6LHP - chains L and H of the 6 polymer chains in the assembly; structure by electron microscopy, 3.30 A resolution.

# Chain L
Protein: light chain variable region of Fab 14B10
Source organism: Mus musculus
Notes: antibody fragment or engineered binder
Chain sequence (107 residues; each row starts with the number of its first residue):
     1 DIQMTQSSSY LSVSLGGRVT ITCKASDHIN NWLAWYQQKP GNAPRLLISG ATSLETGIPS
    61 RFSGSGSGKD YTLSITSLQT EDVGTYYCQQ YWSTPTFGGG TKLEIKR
Unresolved in the structure: 1, 80-81, 105-107

# Chain H
Protein: heavy chain variable region of Fab 14B10
Source organism: Mus musculus
Notes: antibody fragment or engineered binder
Chain sequence (115 residues; row label = number of the first residue in the row):
     1 QVQLQQSGPE LVKPGASVKI SCKASGYEFS RSWMNWVKQR PGQGLEWIGR IYPGDGDTNY
    61 NGKFRDKATL TADKSSSTAY MQLSRLTSVD SAVYFCARRR GYFDVWGAGT TVTVS
Disulfides: C22-C96

# Chain L / chain H interface
Residue-residue contacts - 15 pairs, chain L then chain H:
  Y36(L) - Y102(H)  hydrogen bond (side chain-backbone)
  Y36(L) - F103(H)
  Y36(L) - W106(H)  hydrophobic
  Q38(L) - Q39(H)  hydrogen bond
  A43(L) - G107(H)
  P44(L) - W106(H)
  L46(L) - Y102(H)
  S49(L) - Y102(H)
  Y87(L) - Q39(H)
  Y87(L) - G44(H)
  Y91(L) - G101(H)
  Y91(L) - Y102(H)
  P95(L) - W47(H)
  F97(L) - L45(H)  hydrophobic
  F97(L) - F103(H)  hydrophobic
Interface residues without a listed pair, chain L (14 interface residues in all): A34, N42, Q89, G99
Interface residues without a listed pair, chain H (11 interface residues in all): Q43, F95

# In short
14 residues of chain L face 11 of chain H across their interface, with 2 hydrogen bonds. Polar pairs include
Y36(L)-Y102(H) and Q38(L)-Q39(H).
Chain L is light chain variable region of Fab 14B10 and chain H is heavy chain variable region of Fab 14B10,
both from Mus musculus; the structure, The cryo-EM structure of coxsackievirus A16 mature virion in complex
with Fab 14B10, was determined by electron microscopy, deposited together with 6LHA, 6LHB, 6LHC, 6LHK, 6LHL
and 6LHO.
